8T0M - chains C and D of the 28 polymer chains in the assembly; structure by electron microscopy, 2.40 A resolution.

Chain C:
Protein: Proteasome subunit alpha type-3
Source organism: Saccharomyces cerevisiae S288C
Notes: EC 3.4.25.1
Reference sequence: P23638 (PSA3_YEAST); residue numbers follow UniProt; this construct covers 1-258
Sequence (258 residues; numbered 1 to 258; the number before each row is that of its first residue):
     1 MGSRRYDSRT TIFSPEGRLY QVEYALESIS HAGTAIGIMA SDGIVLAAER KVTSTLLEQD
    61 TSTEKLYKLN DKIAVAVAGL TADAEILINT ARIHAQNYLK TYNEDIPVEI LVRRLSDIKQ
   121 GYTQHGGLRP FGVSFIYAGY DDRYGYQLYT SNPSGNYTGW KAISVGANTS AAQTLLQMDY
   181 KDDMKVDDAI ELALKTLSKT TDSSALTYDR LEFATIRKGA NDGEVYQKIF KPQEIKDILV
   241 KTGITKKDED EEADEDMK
Not modelled in the structure: 1, 52-53, 219-223, 246-258
UniProt features mapped onto this chain:
  - cross-link (Glycyl lysine isopeptide (Lys-Gly)): K100 (interchain with G-Cter in ubiquitin), K199 (interchain with G-Cter in ubiquitin), K231 (interchain with G-Cter in ubiquitin)

Chain D:
Protein: Proteasome subunit alpha type-4
Source organism: Saccharomyces cerevisiae S288C
Notes: EC 3.4.25.1
Reference sequence: P40303 (PSA4_YEAST); residues 1-254 here = UniProt positions 1-254
Sequence (254 residues; numbered 1 to 254; the number before each row is that of its first residue):
     1 MSGYDRALSI FSPDGHIFQV EYALEAVKRG TCAVGVKGKN CVVLGCERRS TLKLQDTRIT
    61 PSKVSKIDSH VVLSFSGLNA DSRILIEKAR VEAQSHRLTL EDPVTVEYLT RYVAGVQQRY
   121 TQSGGVRPFG VSTLIAGFDP RDDEPKLYQT EPSGIYSSWS AQTIGRNSKT VREFLEKNYD
   181 RKEPPATVEE CVKLTVRSLL EVVQTGAKNI EITVVKPDSD IVALSSEEIN QYVTQIEQEK
   241 QEQQEQDKKK KSNH
Not modelled in the structure: 1-2, 48-53, 202-208, 237-254
UniProt features mapped onto this chain:
  - modified residue: T60 (Phosphothreonine)
Disulfide bonds: C32-C46, C41-C191

Chain C / chain D interface:
Pairs across the interface - 68 pairs, chain C then chain D:
  R4(C) - R6(D)  hydrogen bond (backbone-side chain)
  D7(C) - Y4(D)  hydrogen bond
  D7(C) - R6(D)  salt bridge
  R9(C) - R6(D)
  R9(C) - L8(D)
  T11(C) - L8(D)
  T11(C) - R127(D)
  I12(C) - Q19(D)
  F13(C) - Q19(D)  hydrogen bond (backbone-side chain)
  F13(C) - Y22(D)  hydrophobic
  F13(C) - A23(D)  hydrophobic
  F13(C) - A26(D)  hydrophobic
  F13(C) - L78(D)  hydrophobic
  F13(C) - R127(D)
  F13(C) - P128(D)
  F13(C) - G130(D)
  S14(C) - Y22(D)
  P15(C) - Y22(D)  hydrophobic
  P15(C) - E25(D)
  E16(C) - R29(D)  hydrogen bond (backbone-side chain)
  G17(C) - Y22(D)
  G17(C) - A26(D)
  L19(C) - R127(D)
  M39(C) - D56(D)
  R113(C) - R83(D)
  S116(C) - R83(D)  hydrogen bond (backbone-side chain)
  D117(C) - R83(D)  salt bridge
  D117(C) - I84(D)
  Q120(C) - A80(D)
  Q120(C) - D81(D)  hydrogen bond
  Q120(C) - I84(D)
  Q120(C) - R127(D)
  T123(C) - R127(D)  hydrogen bond (backbone-side chain)
  Q124(C) - D81(D)
  Q124(C) - Y120(D)
  Q124(C) - V126(D)
  Q124(C) - R127(D)  hydrogen bond (side chain-backbone)
  Q124(C) - P128(D)
  Q124(C) - F129(D)
  H125(C) - G125(D)
  H125(C) - V126(D)
  G126(C) - Y4(D)
  G126(C) - G125(D)
  G127(C) - Y4(D)
  Y144(C) - R58(D)  hydrogen bond (backbone-side chain)
  Y144(C) - I59(D)  hydrophobic
  Y146(C) - R58(D)  hydrogen bond (backbone-side chain)
  Y149(C) - I59(D)
  S154(C) - A80(D)
  G155(C) - A80(D)
  G155(C) - R83(D)  hydrogen bond (backbone-side chain)
  N156(C) - N79(D)
  N156(C) - A80(D)
  Y157(C) - R83(D)
  G159(C) - Q55(D)
  G159(C) - D56(D)  hydrogen bond (backbone-backbone)
  G159(C) - I59(D)
  G159(C) - T60(D)
  W160(C) - L54(D)
  W160(C) - Q55(D)
  W160(C) - D56(D)
  K161(C) - L54(D)  hydrogen bond (backbone-backbone)
  K161(C) - Q55(D)
  A162(C) - L54(D)
  Q173(C) - L54(D)
  L176(C) - L54(D)  hydrophobic
  Q177(C) - L54(D)
  Y180(C) - L54(D)  hydrophobic
Interface residues without a listed pair, chain C (39 interface residues in all): Q147, L148, T158

In short:
39 residues of chain C face 28 of chain D across their interface, with 13 hydrogen bonds and 2 salt bridges.
Polar contacts include D7(C)-R6(D), D117(C)-R83(D) and R4(C)-R6(D).
Chain C is Proteasome subunit alpha type-3 and chain D is Proteasome subunit alpha type-4, both from
Saccharomyces cerevisiae S288C; the structure, Proteasome 20S core particle from Pre1-1 Pre4-1 Double mutant,
was determined by electron microscopy together with 8T08 from the same study.
